Entry 6QX6 (X-ray diffraction, 1.65 A resolution); this record covers chain A.

Chain A:
Name: Ferredoxin bilin reductase plastid
Organism: Guillardia theta CCMP2712
Reference sequence: L1IWQ9 (L1IWQ9_GUITH); residues 1-273 here correspond to UniProt positions 84-356 (UniProt number = residue number + 83)
Sequence (275 residues; row label = number of the first residue in the row; numbers below 1 keep their minus sign (Gly-1 is residue -1)):
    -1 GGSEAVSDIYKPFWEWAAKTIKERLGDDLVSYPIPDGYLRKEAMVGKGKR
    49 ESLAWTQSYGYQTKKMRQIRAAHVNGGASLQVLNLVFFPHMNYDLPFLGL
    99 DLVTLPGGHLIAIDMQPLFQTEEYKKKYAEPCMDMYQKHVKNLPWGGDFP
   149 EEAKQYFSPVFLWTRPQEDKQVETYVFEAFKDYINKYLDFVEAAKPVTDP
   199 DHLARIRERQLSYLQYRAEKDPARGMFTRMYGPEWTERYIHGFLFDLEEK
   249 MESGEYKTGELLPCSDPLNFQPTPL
Unresolved in the structure: -1 to 2, 44-49, 273
Sequence notes: expression tag (-1 to 0)
Small-molecule neighbours: 15,16-dihydrobiliverdin (DBV): Val72, Val80, Asn82, Asp99, Val101, Leu103, Leu108, Ala110, Gln114, Phe147, Pro148, Ala151, Tyr154, Phe155, Trp161, Tyr211, Tyr214, Arg215, Asp219, Pro220, Ala221, Met224, Phe225
What the authors report for this chain:
  - binding site for 15,16-dihydrobiliverdin: Asp99, Ala151, Arg215, Asp219
  - catalytic residues: Asp99, Asp219 (proposed by the authors, not directly observed)
  - mutagenesis - D99N, R215A, R215L, R215M, R215S, D219N: abolished catalytic activity on 15,16-dihydrobiliverdin
  - mutagenesis - R215A, R215K: decreased binding to 15,16-dihydrobiliverdin
  - mutagenesis - R215K: decreased catalytic activity on 15,16-dihydrobiliverdin
  - mutagenesis - R215M: increased catalytic activity on BV
  - specificity-determining residues: Arg215

In short:
Bound to chain A: 15,16-dihydrobiliverdin. The paper reports catalytic residues Asp99 and Asp219; D99N, R215A
and R215L, among others, abolish catalytic activity on 15,16-dihydrobiliverdin; 7 substitutions were tested in
all.
Chain A is Ferredoxin bilin reductase plastid (Guillardia theta CCMP2712); the structure, Structure of
gtPebB-dihydrobiliverdin complex, was determined by X-ray diffraction (same publication as 6QWQ).
